Entry 7Q02 (X-ray diffraction, 1.45 A resolution); this record covers chain A.

== Chain A ==
Protein: Milk protein
Source organism: Diploptera punctata
UniProt: Q6SVB5 (Q6SVB5_DIPPU); residues -8 to 155 here correspond to UniProt positions 1-164 (UniProt number = residue number + 9)
Sequence (164 residues; each row starts with the number of its first residue; numbers below 1 keep their minus sign (Ile-8 is residue -8)):
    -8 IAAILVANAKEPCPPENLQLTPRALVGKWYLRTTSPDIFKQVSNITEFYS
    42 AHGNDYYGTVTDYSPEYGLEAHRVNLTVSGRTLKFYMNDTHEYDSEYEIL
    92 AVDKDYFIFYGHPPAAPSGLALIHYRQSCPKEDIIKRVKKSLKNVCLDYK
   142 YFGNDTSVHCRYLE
Not modelled in the structure: -8 to 0, 154-155
Cystine bridges: Cys4-Cys137, Cys120-Cys151
Small-molecule neighbours: palmitoleic acid (PAM): Leu16, Trp20, Leu22, Val33, Ile36, Glu38, Tyr40, Val51, Asp53, His63, Leu67, Leu74, Phe76, Met78, Thr81, Tyr84, Tyr88, Phe98, Phe100, Leu113, His115
From the paper describing this entry:
  - contacts within the chain: Glu38-His115 (hydrogen bond), Glu38-Tyr40 (hydrogen bond)
  - binding site for palmitoleic acid: Phe98, Phe100
  - binding site for palmitoleic acid: Trp20 (citing earlier work)
  - conformationally variable residues (side-chain flip): Phe98
  - mutagenesis - E38A: increased stability

== In short ==
Ligands of chain A: palmitoleic acid. From the paper: a binding site for palmitoleic acid at Phe98, Phe100 and
Trp20; E38A increases stability.
Chain A is Milk protein (Diploptera punctata); the structure, Zn-free structure of lipocalin-like Milk
protein, inspired from Diploptera punctata, expressed in Saccharomyces cerevisiae, was determined by X-ray
diffraction together with 7BKX from the same study.
